Entry 2OTL (X-ray diffraction, 2.70 A resolution); this record covers chains 0 and 1 of the 31 polymer chains in the assembly.

== Chain 0 ==
Molecule: 23S ribosomal RNA
Organism: Haloarcula marismortui
Sequence (2922 nucleotides; each row starts with the number of its first residue):
     2 UUGGCUACUAUGCCAGCUGGUGGAUUGCUCGGCUCAGGCGCUGAUGAAGG
    52 ACGUGCCAAGCUGCGAUAAGCCAUGGGGAGCCGCACGGAGGCGAAGAACC
   102 AUGGAUUUCCGAAUGAGAAUCUCUCUAACAAUUGCUUCGCGCAAUGAGGA
   152 ACCCCGAGAACUGAAACAUCUCAGUAUCGGGAGGAACAGAAAACGCAAUG
   202 UGAUGUCGUUAGUAACCGCGAGUGAACGCGAUACAGCCCAAACCGAAGCC
   252 CUCACGGGCAAUGUGGUGUCAGGGCUACCUCUCAUCAGCCGACCGUCUCG
   302 ACGAAGUCUCUUGGAACAGAGCGUGAUACAGGGUGACAACCCCGUACUCG
   352 AGACCAGUACGACGUGCGGUAGUGCCAGAGUAGCGGGGGUUGGAUAUCCC
   402 UCGCGAAUAACGCAGGCAUCGACUGCGAAGGCUAAACACAACCUGAGACC
   452 GAUAGUGAACAAGUAGUGUGAACGAACGCUGCAAAGUACCCUCAGAAGGG
   502 AGGCGAAAUAGAGCAUGAAAUCAGUUGGCGAUCGAGCGACAGGGCAUACA
   552 AGGUCCCUCGACGAAUGACCGACGCGCGAGCGUCCAGUAAGACUCACGGG
   602 AAGCCGAUGUUCUGUCGUACGUUUUGAAAAACGAGCCAGGGAGUGUGUCU
   652 GCAUGGCAAGUCUAACCGGAGUAUCCGGGGAGGCACAGGGAAACCGACAU
   702 GGCCGCAGGGCUUUGCCCGAGGGCCGCCGUCUUCAAGGGCGGGGAGCCAU
   752 GUGGACACGACCCGAAUCCGGACGAUCUACGCAUGGACAAGAUGAAGCGU
   802 GCCGAAAGGCACGUGGAAGUCUGUUAGAGUUGGUGUCCUACAAUACCCUC
   852 UCGUGAUCUAUGUGUAGGGGUGAAAGGCCCAUCGAGUCCGGCAACAGCUG
   902 GUUCCAAUCGAAACAUGUCGAAGCAUGACCUCCGCCGAGGUAGUCUGUGA
   952 GGUAGAGCGACCGAUUGGUGUGUCCGCCUCCGAGAGGAGUCGGCACACCU
  1002 GUCAAACUCCAAACUUACAGACGCCGUUUGACGCGGGGAUUCCGGUGCGC
  1052 GGGGUAAGCCUGUGUACCAGGAGGGGAACAACCCAGAGAUAGGUUAAGGU
  1102 CCCCAAGUGUGGAUUAAGUGUAAUCCUCUGAAGGUGGUCUCGAGCCCUAG
  1152 ACAGCCGGGAGGUGAGCUUAGAAGCAGCUACCCUCUAAGAAAAGCGUAAC
  1202 AGCUUACCGGCCGAGGUUUGAGGCGCCCAAAAUGAUCGGGACUCAAAUCC
  1252 ACCACCGAGACCUGUCCGUACCACUCAUACUGGUAAUCGAGUAGAUUGGC
  1302 GCUCUAAUUGGAUGGAAGUAGGGGUGAAAACUCCUAUGGACCGAUUAGUG
  1352 ACGAAAAUCCUGGCCAUAGUAGCAGCGAUAGUCGGGUGAGAACCCCGACG
  1402 GCCUAAUGGAUAAGGGUUCCUCAGCACUGCUGAUCAGCUGAGGGUUAGCC
  1452 GGUCCUAAGUCAUACCGCAACUCGACUAUGACGAAAUGGGAAACGGGUUA
  1502 AUAUUCCCGUGCCACUAUGCAGUGAAAGUUGACGCCCUGGGGUCGAUCAC
  1552 GCUGGGCAUUCGCCCAGUCGAACCGUCCAACUCCGUGGAAGCCGUAAUGG
  1602 CAGGAAGCGGACGAACGGCGGCAUAGGGAAACGUGAUUCAACCUGGGGCC
  1652 CAUGAAAAGACGAGCAUAGUGUCCGUACCGAGAACCGACACAGGUGUCCA
  1702 UGGCGGCGAAAGCCAAGGCCUGUCGGGAGCAACCAACGUUAGGGAAUUCG
  1752 GCAAGUUAGUCCCGUACCUUCGGAAGAAGGGAUGCCUGCUCCGGAACGGA
  1802 GCAGGUCGCAGUGACUCGGAAGCUCGGACUGUCUAGUAACAACAUAGGUG
  1852 ACCGCAAAUCCGCAAGGACUCGUACGGUCACUGAAUCCUGCCCAGUGCAG
  1902 GUAUCUGAACACCUCGUACAAGAGGACGAAGGACCUGUCAACGGCGGGGG
  1952 UAACUAUGACCCUCUUAAGGUAGCGUAGUACCUUGCCGCAUCAGUAGCGG
  2002 CUUGCAUGAAUGGAUUAACCAGAGCUUCACUGUCCCAACGUUGGGCCCGG
  2052 UGAACUGUACAUUCCAGUGCGGAGUCUGGAGACACCCAGGGGGAAGCGAA
  2102 GACCCUAUGGAGCUUUACUGCAGGCUGUCGCUGAGACGUGGUCGCCGAUG
  2152 UGCAGCAUAGGUAGGAGACACUACACAGGUACCCGCGCUAGCGGGCCACC
  2202 GAGUCAACAGUGAAAUACUACCCGUCGGUGACUGCGACUCUCACUCCGGG
  2252 AGGAGGACACCGAUAGCCGGGCAGUUUGACUGGGGCGGUACGCGCUCGAA
  2302 AAGAUAUCGAGCGCGCCCUAUGGCUAUCUCAGCCGGGACAGAGACCCGGC
  2352 GAAGAGUGCAAGAGCAAAAGAUAGCUUGACAGUGUUCUUCCCAACGAGGA
  2402 ACGCUGACGCGAAAGCGUGGUCUAGCGAACCAAUUAGCCUGCUUGAUGCG
  2452 GGCAAUUGAUGACAGAAAAGCUACCCUAGGGAUAACAGAGUCGUCACUCG
  2502 CAAGAGCACAUAUCGACCGAGUGGCUUGCUACCUCGAUGUCGGUUCCCUC
  2552 CAUCCUGCCCGUGCAGAAGCGGGCAAGGGUGAGGUUGUUCGCCUAUUAAA
  2602 GGAGGUCGUGAGCUGGGUUUAGACCGUCGUGAGACAGGUCGGCUGCUAUC
  2652 UACUGGGUGUGUAAUGGUGUCUGACAAGAACGACCGUAUAGUACGAGAGG
  2702 AACUACGGUUGGUGGCCACUGGUGUACCGGUUGUUCGAGAGAGCACGUGC
  2752 CGGGUAGCCACGCCACACGGGGUAAGAGCUGAACGCAUCUAAGCUCGAAA
  2802 CCCACUUGGAAAAGAGACACCGCCGAGGUCCCGCGUACAAGACGCGGUCG
  2852 AUAGACUCGGGGUGUGCGCGUCGAGGUAACGAGACGUUAAGCCCACGAGC
  2902 ACUAACAGACCAAAGCCAUCAU
Unresolved in the structure: 2-9, 126-127, 715, 971-998, 1560, 1952-1963, 2137-2236, 2339-2343, 2665-2666, 2915-2923
Modified residues: 1MA (6-hydro-1-methyladenosine-5'-monophosphate) at position 628, OMU (o2'-methyluridine 5'-monophosphate) at position 2587, OMG (o2'-methylguanosine-5'-monophosphate) at position 2588, UR3 (3-methyluridine-5'-monophoshate) at position 2619, PSU (pseudouridine-5'-monophosphate) at position 2621
Construct notes: conflict C560 (U3155 in 3377779); modified residue (628, 2587-2588, 2619, 2621)
Metal / ion sites: Mg2+ site 1 near G28 (its only coordinating residue here); Na+ site 1: C40, G41; Na+ site 2: G56, A59, G61; Na+ site 3: G66, U107; Mg2+ site 2 near U115 (its only coordinating residue here); Na+ site 4: C141, G142; Na+ site 5 near U146 (its only coordinating residue here); Mg2+ site 3: C162, U2276; K+ site 1: U163, U172; Mg2+ site 4: A165, A167, C168; Na+ site 6: A165, A166, A167; Mg2+ site 5 near A166 (its only coordinating residue here); 63 more Na+ sites not listed; 79 more Mg2+ sites not listed; 1 more K+ sites not listed
Small-molecule neighbours: girodazole (GIR): G2397, A2465, G2466
What the authors report for this chain:
  - binding site for girodazole: A2465, G2466

== Chain 1 ==
Protein: 50S ribosomal protein L37e
Organism: Haloarcula marismortui
UniProtKB: P32410 (RL37_HALMA); residues 0-56 here correspond to UniProt positions 1-57 (UniProt number = residue number + 1)
Amino-acid sequence (57 residues; row label = number of the first residue in the row; numbering starts at 0):
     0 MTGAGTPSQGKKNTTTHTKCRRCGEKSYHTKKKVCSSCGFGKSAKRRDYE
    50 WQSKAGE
Unresolved in the structure: 0

== How chain 0 and chain 1 interact ==
Residue-residue contacts - 118 pairs, chain 0 then chain 1:
  A49(0) with Arg-45(1), base contact
  G50(0) with Arg-21(1), hydrogen bond to the base; Arg-45(1), sugar contact
  G51(0) with Cys-22(1), sugar contact; Gly-23(1), hydrogen bond to the sugar
  C111(0) with Arg-20(1), hydrogen bond to the sugar
  G112(0) with Arg-20(1), salt bridge to the phosphate; Arg-21(1), phosphate contact; Phe-39(1), phosphate contact
  A113(0) with Arg-21(1), salt bridge to the phosphate; Phe-39(1), phosphate contact; Ala-43(1), phosphate contact
  A119(0) with Arg-20(1), hydrogen bond to the base
  A120(0) with Thr-17(1), base contact; Lys-18(1), hydrogen bond to the sugar; Arg-20(1), salt bridge to the phosphate; Tyr-27(1), hydrogen bond to the phosphate; Thr-29(1), hydrogen bond to the base; Lys-32(1), salt bridge to the phosphate
  U121(0) with Lys-18(1), base contact; Cys-19(1), base contact; Arg-20(1), sugar contact; Gly-23(1), base contact
  A148(0) with Ala-43(1), sugar contact; Lys-44(1), salt bridge to the phosphate
  G149(0) with Lys-44(1), phosphate contact; Arg-45(1), hydrogen bond to the phosphate
  A177(0) with Ala-54(1), phosphate contact
  U178(0) with Glu-49(1), phosphate contact; Trp-50(1), phosphate contact; Ala-54(1), phosphate contact
  C179(0) with Tyr-48(1), phosphate contact; Glu-49(1), hydrogen bond to the phosphate
  G182(0) with Lys-44(1), salt bridge to the phosphate
  U470(0) with Thr-15(1), sugar contact; His-16(1), sugar contact; Lys-25(1), phosphate contact
  G471(0) with His-16(1), hydrogen bond to the sugar; Lys-25(1), salt bridge to the phosphate; Ser-26(1), hydrogen bond to the phosphate; Ser-35(1), hydrogen bond to the sugar
  A472(0) with Ser-26(1), hydrogen bond to the phosphate; Ser-35(1), sugar contact; Ser-36(1), phosphate contact; Arg-46(1), hydrogen bond to the sugar
  A473(0) with Arg-46(1), salt bridge to the phosphate; Gln-51(1), hydrogen bond to the phosphate
  G771(0) with Trp-50(1), base contact
  G772(0) with Tyr-48(1), sugar contact; Trp-50(1), hydrogen bond to the sugar
  A773(0) with Arg-46(1), hydrogen bond to the sugar; Tyr-48(1), hydrogen bond to the phosphate; Trp-50(1), sugar contact
  C774(0) with Ser-35(1), phosphate contact; Arg-46(1), salt bridge to the phosphate
  G775(0) with His-16(1), salt bridge to the phosphate; Lys-31(1), sugar contact; Ser-35(1), phosphate contact
  A776(0) with His-28(1), salt bridge to the phosphate; Lys-31(1), salt bridge to the phosphate
  U777(0) with Lys-11(1), sugar contact; Asn-12(1), hydrogen bond to the base; Thr-13(1), hydrogen bond to the base; Thr-15(1), base contact
  C778(0) with Ser-7(1), sugar contact; Lys-10(1), phosphate contact; Lys-11(1), sugar contact
  U779(0) with Lys-10(1), salt bridge to the phosphate
  A843(0) with Thr-5(1), sugar contact
  U845(0) with Gly-2(1), sugar contact; Gly-4(1), phosphate contact; Thr-5(1), hydrogen bond to the phosphate; Pro-6(1), phosphate contact
  A846(0) with Pro-6(1), phosphate contact
  U862(0) with Asn-12(1), phosphate contact
  G863(0) with Lys-30(1), salt bridge to the phosphate
  U864(0) with Lys-30(1), salt bridge to the phosphate
  C881(0) with Lys-11(1), hydrogen bond to the base
  A882(0) with Ala-3(1), sugar contact; Gly-4(1), base contact; Thr-5(1), base contact
  C890(0) with Trp-50(1), hydrogen bond to the sugar
  G891(0) with Trp-50(1), sugar contact; Ser-52(1), sugar contact; Lys-53(1), salt bridge to the phosphate; Ala-54(1), phosphate contact
  G892(0) with Lys-53(1), salt bridge to the phosphate; Ala-54(1), hydrogen bond to the phosphate
  C893(0) with Lys-53(1), phosphate contact
  A894(0) with Lys-53(1), salt bridge to the phosphate
  A1414(0) with Asn-12(1), hydrogen bond to the sugar
  G1415(0) with Asn-12(1), sugar contact; Thr-14(1), hydrogen bond to the phosphate
  U1473(0) with Lys-41(1), hydrogen bond to the base; Ser-42(1), hydrogen bond to the sugar; Lys-44(1), base contact
  C1474(0) with Lys-41(1), phosphate contact
  C1687(0) with Gln-8(1), hydrogen bond to the sugar; Gly-9(1), hydrogen bond to the base; Lys-11(1), sugar contact
  G1688(0) with Thr-5(1), sugar contact; Gln-8(1), sugar contact
  G1694(0) with Thr-5(1), hydrogen bond to the base; Pro-6(1), sugar contact; Gly-9(1), base contact
  G1695(0) with Pro-6(1), hydrogen bond to the sugar; Gly-9(1), hydrogen bond to the base; Lys-10(1), sugar contact
  U1696(0) with Gly-9(1), sugar contact; Lys-10(1), sugar contact
  A1836(0) with Thr-1(1), hydrogen bond to the sugar; Gly-2(1), sugar contact; Ala-3(1), hydrogen bond to the sugar; Ser-7(1), base contact
  G1837(0) with Thr-1(1), hydrogen bond to the phosphate; Gly-2(1), base contact; Ala-3(1), hydrogen bond to the base; Gly-4(1), base contact
Other interface residues (no listed pair), chain 0 (59 interface residues in all): A52, A114, G181, A844, U883, A1413, A1463
Other interface residues (no listed pair), chain 1 (48 interface residues in all): Gly-40

== In short ==
59 residues of chain 0 face 48 of chain 1 across their interface; the contacts include 37 hydrogen bonds and
18 salt bridges. Among the polar pairs are G50(0)/Arg-21(1), A119(0)/Arg-20(1) and A120(0)/Thr-29(1). Chain 0
binds girodazole. C40(0) and G41(0) form the Na+ site 1. From the paper: a binding site for girodazole at
A2465(0) and G2466(0).
Chain 0 is 23S ribosomal RNA and chain 1 is 50S ribosomal protein L37e, both from Haloarcula marismortui; the
structure, Girodazole bound to the large subunit of Haloarcula marismortui, was determined by X-ray
diffraction together with 2OTJ from the same study.
